4Y4F - chains A and D of the 4 polymer chains in the assembly; structure by X-ray diffraction, 3.19 A resolution.

== Chain A ==
Name: Antigen-presenting glycoprotein CD1d1
Organism: Mus musculus
Notes: fragment: Ectodomain
Reference sequence: P11609 (CD1D1_MOUSE); residues 1-279 here correspond to UniProt positions 19-297 (UniProt number = residue number + 18)
Amino-acid sequence (285 residues; row label = number of the first residue in the row):
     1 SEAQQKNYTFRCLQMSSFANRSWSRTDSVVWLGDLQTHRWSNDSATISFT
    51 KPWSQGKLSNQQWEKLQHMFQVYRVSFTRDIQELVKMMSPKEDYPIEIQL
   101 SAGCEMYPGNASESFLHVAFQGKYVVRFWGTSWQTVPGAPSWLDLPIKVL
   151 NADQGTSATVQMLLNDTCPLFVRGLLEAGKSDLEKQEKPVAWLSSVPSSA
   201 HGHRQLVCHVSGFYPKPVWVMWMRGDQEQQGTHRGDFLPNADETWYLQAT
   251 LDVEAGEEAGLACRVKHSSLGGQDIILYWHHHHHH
Not modelled in the structure: 1-6, 198-203, 280-285
Differences from the reference sequence: variant His201 (Asp219 in P11609); expression tag (280-285)
Curated features (UniProtKB/Swiss-Prot):
  - binding site (a D-galactosylceramide): Asp80, Asp153 to Thr156
  - glycosylation (N-linked (GlcNAc...) asparagine): Asn7, Asn20, Asn42, Asn110, Asn165
Cystine bridges: Cys104-Cys168, Cys208-Cys263
Glycans and other covalent adducts: N-acetylglucosamine (NAG) linked to Asn42, Asn165
Ligand contacts: gck127 (49M; (1R)-1,5-anhydro-1-[(1E,3S,4S,5R)-4,5-dihydroxy-3-(nonacosanoylamino)nonadec-1-en-1-yl]-D-galactitol): Cys12, Gln14, Ser28, Val30, His38, Trp40, Ile47, Trp63, Leu66, Phe70, Tyr73, Ser76, Phe77, Asp80, Ile81, Leu84, Val85, Ile98, Leu100, Ala102, Gly103, Leu116, Val118, Phe120, Trp133, Trp142, Leu143, Pro146, Leu150, Asp153, Gly155, Thr156, Val160, Leu163, Leu164, Thr167, Cys168, Phe171

== Chain D ==
Name: Chimeric TCR Vbeta8.2 chain (mouse variable domain, human constant domain)
Organism: Mus musculus, Homo sapiens
Amino-acid sequence (241 residues; each row starts with the number of its first residue; numbering starts at 0):
     0 MEAAVTQSPRNKVAVTGGKVTLSCNQTNNHNNMYWYRQDTGHGLRLIHYS
    50 YGAGSTEKGDIPDGYKASRPSQENFSLILELATPSQTSVYFCASGDEGYT
   100 QYFGPGTRLLVLEDLRNVTPPKVSLFEPSKAEISHTQKATLVCLATGFYP
   150 DHVELSWWVNGKEVHSGVCTDPQPLKEQPALNDSRYSLSSRLRVSATFWQ
   200 NPRNHFRCQVQFYGLSENDEWTQDRAKPVTQIVSAEAWGRA
Not modelled in the structure: 0-1
Cystine bridges: Cys23-Cys91, Cys142-Cys207

== Interface between chain A and chain D ==
Contacting residue pairs (9):
  Glu83(A) with Tyr48(D), hydrogen bond; Tyr50(D), hydrogen bond
  Lys86(A) with Tyr48(D); Tyr50(D); Glu56(D)
  Met87(A) with Tyr50(D), hydrophobic
  Lys148(A) with Glu96(D)
  Val149(A) with Glu96(D)
  Ala152(A) with Glu96(D)
Other interface residues (no listed pair), chain A (7 interface residues in all): Leu145
Other interface residues (no listed pair), chain D (6 interface residues in all): Asn30, Gly97

== Overview ==
Chain A and chain D form an interface of 7 and 6 residues respectively; the contacts include 2 hydrogen bonds.
Among the polar pairs are Glu83(A)-Tyr48(D) and Glu83(A)-Tyr50(D). Chain A binds gck127. N-acetylglucosamine
is covalently linked to Asn42(A) and Asn165(A).
Here chain A is Antigen-presenting glycoprotein CD1d1 (Mus musculus) and chain D is Chimeric TCR Vbeta8.2
chain (mouse variable domain, human constant domain) (Mus musculus, Homo sapiens). Entry 4Y4F (Crystal
structure of the mCD1d/GCK127/iNKTCR ternary complex) was determined by X-ray diffraction.
